PDB entry 7U53 | electron microscopy, 4.00 A resolution | chains A and I of the 10 polymer chains in the assembly

== Chain A ==
Molecule: Histone H3.2
Organism: Homo sapiens
UniProtKB: Q71DI3 (H32_HUMAN); residues 1-135 here correspond to UniProt positions 2-136 (UniProt number = residue number + 1)
Chain sequence (135 residues; each row starts with the number of its first residue):
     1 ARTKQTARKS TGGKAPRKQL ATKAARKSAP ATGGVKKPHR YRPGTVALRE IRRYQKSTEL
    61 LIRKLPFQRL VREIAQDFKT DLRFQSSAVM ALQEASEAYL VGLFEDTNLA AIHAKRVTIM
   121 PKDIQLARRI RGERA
Unresolved in the structure: 1-37, 135
Construct notes: engineered mutation Ala110 (Cys111 in Q71DI3)
Curated features (UniProtKB/Swiss-Prot):
  - modified residue: Arg2 (Asymmetric dimethylarginine), Thr3 (Phosphothreonine), Lys4 (Allysine), Gln5 (5-glutamyl dopamine), Thr6 (Phosphothreonine), Arg8 (Citrulline), Lys9 (N6,N6,N6-trimethyllysine), Ser10 (ADP-ribosylserine), Thr11 (Phosphothreonine), Lys14 (N6-(2-hydroxyisobutyryl)lysine), Arg17 (Asymmetric dimethylarginine), Lys18 (N6-(2-hydroxyisobutyryl)lysine), Lys23 (N6-(2-hydroxyisobutyryl)lysine), Arg26 (Citrulline), Lys27 (N6,N6,N6-trimethyllysine), Ser28 (ADP-ribosylserine), Lys36 (N6,N6,N6-trimethyllysine), Lys37 (N6-methyllysine), Tyr41 (Phosphotyrosine), Lys56 (N6,N6,N6-trimethyllysine) and 8 more in UniProt
  - lipidation: Lys18 (N6-decanoyllysine)

== Chain I ==
Molecule: 147-nt DNA strand
Sequence (147 nucleotides; numbered 1 to 147; the number before each row is that of its first residue):
     1 ATCGAGAATC CCGGTGCCGA GGCCGCTCAA TTGGTCGTAG ACAGCTCTAG CACCGCTTAA
    61 ACGCACGTAC GCXCTGTCCC CCGCGTTTTA ACCGCCAAGG GGATTACTCC CTAGTCTCCA
   121 GGCACGTGTC AGATATATAC ATCCGAT
Unresolved in the structure: 1, 146-147
Modified residues: 3DR (1',2'-dideoxyribofuranose-5'-phosphate) at position 73

== How chain A and chain I interact ==
Contacting residue pairs (21):
  His39(A) - DC143(I)  hydrogen bond to the phosphate
  His39(A) - DC144(I)  sugar contact
  Arg40(A) - DC66(I)  hydrogen bond to the base
  Arg40(A) - DG67(I)  hydrogen bond to the sugar
  Arg40(A) - DC144(I)  phosphate contact
  Tyr41(A) - DC143(I)  sugar contact
  Tyr41(A) - DC144(I)  phosphate contact
  Arg42(A) - DC143(I)  sugar contact
  Arg42(A) - DC144(I)  salt bridge to the phosphate
  Arg72(A) - DC51(I)  salt bridge to the phosphate
  Arg83(A) - DG50(I)  phosphate contact
  Arg83(A) - DC51(I)  phosphate contact
  Phe84(A) - DG50(I)  phosphate contact
  Phe84(A) - DC51(I)  hydrogen bond to the phosphate
  Gln85(A) - DG50(I)  phosphate contact
  Ser86(A) - DG50(I)  hydrogen bond to the phosphate
  Lys115(A) - DG71(I)  phosphate contact
  Arg116(A) - DG71(I)  phosphate contact
  Arg116(A) - DC72(I)  salt bridge to the phosphate
  Val117(A) - DG71(I)  phosphate contact
  Thr118(A) - DG71(I)  phosphate contact
Also at the interface, not in a pair above, chain A (18 interface residues in all): Pro43, Thr45, Arg63, Leu82, Lys122
Also at the interface, not in a pair above, chain I (11 interface residues in all): DA60, DA61, DA69

== In short ==
Chain A and chain I form an interface of 18 and 11 residues respectively; the contacts include 5 hydrogen
bonds and 3 salt bridges. Polar pairs include Arg40(A)-DC66(I), Arg40(A)-DG67(I) and His39(A)-DC143(I).
Here chain A is Histone H3.2 (Homo sapiens) and chain I is a 147-nt DNA strand. Entry 7U53 (Nucleosome core
particle with AP-site at SHL0) was determined by electron microscopy (same publication as 7U50, 7U51 and
7U52).
